Entry 8F1X (X-ray diffraction, 2.30 A resolution); this record covers chain A.

[Chain A]
Name: Epidermal growth factor receptor
Organism: Homo sapiens
Notes: EC 2.7.10.1; fragment: kinase domain
UniProtKB: P00533 (EGFR_HUMAN); residue numbers follow UniProt; this construct covers 695-1022
Chain sequence (331 residues; each row starts with the number of its first residue):
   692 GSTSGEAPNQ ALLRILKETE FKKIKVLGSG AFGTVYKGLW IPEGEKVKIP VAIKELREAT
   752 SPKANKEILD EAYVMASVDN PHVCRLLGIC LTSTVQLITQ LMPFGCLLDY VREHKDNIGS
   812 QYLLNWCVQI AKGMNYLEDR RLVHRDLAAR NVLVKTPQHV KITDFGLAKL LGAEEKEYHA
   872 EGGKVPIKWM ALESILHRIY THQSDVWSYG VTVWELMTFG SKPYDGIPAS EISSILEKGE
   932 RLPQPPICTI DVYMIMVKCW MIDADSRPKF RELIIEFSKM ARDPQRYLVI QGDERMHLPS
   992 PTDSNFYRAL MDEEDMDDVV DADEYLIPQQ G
Disordered / not traced: 692-695, 748-750, 993-995, 1019-1022
Covalently attached groups: Mobocertinib, bound form (R28) linked to Cys-797
Construct notes: expression tag (692-694)
Small-molecule neighbours: Mobocertinib, bound form (R28; propan-2-yl 2-[[4-[2-(dimethylamino)ethyl-methyl-amino]-2-methoxy-5-(propanoylamino)phenyl]amino]-4-(1-methylindol-3-yl)pyrimidine-5-carboxylate): Leu-718, Gly-719, Phe-723, Val-726, Lys-728, Ala-743, Ile-744, Lys-745, Leu-788, Thr-790, Gln-791, Leu-792, Met-793, Pro-794, Phe-795, Gly-796, Asp-800, Leu-844, Thr-854, Asp-855, Leu-1001
Swiss-Prot annotation at these positions:
  - active site: Asp-837 (Proton acceptor)
  - binding site (ATP): Leu-718 to Val-726, Lys-745, Thr-790, Gln-791, Asp-855
  - site: Tyr-1016 (Important for interaction with PIK3C2B)
  - modified residue: Ser-695 (Phosphoserine), Lys-745 (N6-(2-hydroxyisobutyryl)lysine), Tyr-869 (Phosphotyrosine), Ser-991 (Phosphoserine), Ser-995 (Phosphoserine), Tyr-998 (Phosphotyrosine), Tyr-1016 (Phosphotyrosine)
  - cross-link (Glycyl lysine isopeptide (Lys-Gly)): Lys-716 (interchain with G-Cter in ubiquitin), Lys-737 (interchain with G-Cter in ubiquitin), Lys-754 (interchain with G-Cter in ubiquitin), Lys-757 (interchain with G-Cter in ubiquitin), Lys-867 (interchain with G-Cter in ubiquitin), Lys-929 (interchain with G-Cter in ubiquitin), Lys-960 (interchain with G-Cter in ubiquitin), Lys-970 (interchain with G-Cter in ubiquitin)
  - natural variant: Glu-709 (E709A: Found in a lung cancer sample; E709G: Found in a lung cancer sample; E709K: Found in a lung cancer sample), Gly-719 (G719A: Found in a lung cancer sample; G719C: Found in a lung cancer sample; G719D: Found in a lung cancer sample; G719S: Found in a lung cancer sample), Gly-724 (G724S: Found in a lung cancer sample), Glu-734 (E734K: Found in a lung cancer sample), Glu-746 to Ser-752 (sequence variant, change not given here; Found in a lung cancer sample), Glu-746 to Thr-751 (sequence variant, change not given here; Found in a lung cancer sample), Glu-746 to Ala-750 (deletion: Found in a lung cancer sample), Glu-746 (deletion: Found in a lung cancer sample), Leu-747 to Thr-751 (deletion: Found in a lung cancer sample), Leu-747 to Glu-749 (deletion: Found in a lung cancer sample), Leu-747 (L747F: Found in a lung cancer sample), Arg-748 (R748P: Found in a lung cancer sample), 12 further natural variant entries in UniProt
  - mutagenesis: Pro-699 (P699A: Reduced phosphorylation), Asn-700 (N700A: Abolishes phosphorylation), Leu-704 (L704A: Abolishes phosphorylation), Arg-705 (R705A: Abolishes phosphorylation), Ile-706 (I706A: Abolishes phosphorylation), Lys-745 (K745A/M: Abolishes kinase activity), Asp-974 (D974A: Strongly reduced phosphorylation), Arg-977 (R977A: Reduced phosphorylation), Glu-1005 to Asp-1006 (Constitutively activated kinase), Tyr-1016 (Y1016F: 50% decrease in interaction with PIK3C2B. 65% decrease in interaction with PIK3C2B; when associated with F-1197. Abolishes interaction with PIK3C2B; when associated with F-1197 and F-1092)

[In short]
Mobocertinib, bound form is covalently linked to Cys-797. From UniProt: active-site residue Asp-837, 13
ATP-binding residues and 11 mutagenesis sites.
Chain A is Epidermal growth factor receptor (Homo sapiens); the structure, EGFR kinase in complex with
mobocertinib (TAK-788), was determined by X-ray diffraction, deposited together with 8F1H, 8F1W, 8F1Y and
8F1Z.
